PDB entry 4I9Z | X-ray diffraction, 2.08 A resolution | chain A

== Chain A ==
Name: cGMP-specific 3', 5'-cyclic phosphodiesterase
Organism: Homo sapiens
Notes: EC 3.1.4.35
Reference sequence: O76074 (PDE5A_HUMAN); numbering as in UniProt (aligned over 535-860)
Amino-acid sequence (347 residues; row label = number of the first residue in the row):
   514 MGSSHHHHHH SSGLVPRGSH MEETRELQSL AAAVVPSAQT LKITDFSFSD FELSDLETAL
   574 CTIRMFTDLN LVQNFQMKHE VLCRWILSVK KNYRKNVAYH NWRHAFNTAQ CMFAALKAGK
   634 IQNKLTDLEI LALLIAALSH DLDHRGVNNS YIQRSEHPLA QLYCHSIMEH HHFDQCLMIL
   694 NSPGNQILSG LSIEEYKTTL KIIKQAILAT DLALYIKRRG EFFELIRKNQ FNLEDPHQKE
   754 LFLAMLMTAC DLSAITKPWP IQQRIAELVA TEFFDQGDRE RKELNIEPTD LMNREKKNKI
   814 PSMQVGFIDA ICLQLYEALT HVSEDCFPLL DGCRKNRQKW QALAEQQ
Unresolved in the structure: 514-534, 665-671, 789-809, 859-860
Construct notes: expression tag (514-534)
UniProt features mapped onto this chain:
  - active site: H613 (Proton donor)
  - binding site (Zn(2+)): H617, H653, D654, D764
  - binding site (Mg(2+)): D654
  - binding site (3',5'-cyclic GMP): Q817
  - mutagenesis: A767 (A767N: Changes substrate selectivity from cGMP-specific to dual cAMP and cGMP binding and hydrolysis; when associated with Y-775 and Y-853), Q775 (Q775Y: Changes substrate selectivity from cGMP-specific to dual cAMP and cGMP binding and hydrolysis; when associated with N-767 and Y-853), W853 (W853Y: Changes substrate selectivity from cGMP-specific to dual cAMP and cGMP binding and hydrolysis; when associated with N-767 and Y-775)
Bound ions: Zn2+: H617, H653, D654, D764; Mg2+ near D654 (its only coordinating residue here)
Small-molecule neighbours: 5BA (5-bromo-2-{5-[(4-methylpiperazin-1-yl)acetyl]-2-propoxyphenyl}-6-(propan-2-yl)pyrimidin-4(3H)-one): Y612, H613, L725, L765, A767, I768, Q775, A779, V782, A783, F786, I813, M816, Q817, G819, F820, A823, I824

== In short ==
Bound to chain A: compound 5BA. H617, H653, D654 and D764 form the Zn2+ site. Curated annotation (UniProt)
lists active-site residue H613, 4 Zn2+-binding residues, Mg2+-binding residue D654 and residue binding
3',5'-cyclic GMP Q817.
Chain A is cGMP-specific 3', 5'-cyclic phosphodiesterase (Homo sapiens); the structure, Crystal structure of
the PDE5A1 catalytic domain in complex with novel inhibitors, was determined by X-ray diffraction together
with 4IA0 from the same study.
